7KF9 - chains A and J of the 12 polymer chains in the assembly; structure by electron microscopy, 4.40 A resolution (low resolution: residue-level contacts below are approximate; hydrogen-bond / salt-bridge calls are withheld).

Chain A:
Name: Virion spike glycoprotein 1
From: Ebola virus
UniProtKB: A0A1C4HDV6 (A0A1C4HDV6_9MONO); residue numbers follow UniProt; this construct covers 32-309
Chain sequence (313 residues; numbered -3 to 309; the number before each row is that of its first residue; numbers below 1 keep their minus sign (Met-3 is residue -3)):
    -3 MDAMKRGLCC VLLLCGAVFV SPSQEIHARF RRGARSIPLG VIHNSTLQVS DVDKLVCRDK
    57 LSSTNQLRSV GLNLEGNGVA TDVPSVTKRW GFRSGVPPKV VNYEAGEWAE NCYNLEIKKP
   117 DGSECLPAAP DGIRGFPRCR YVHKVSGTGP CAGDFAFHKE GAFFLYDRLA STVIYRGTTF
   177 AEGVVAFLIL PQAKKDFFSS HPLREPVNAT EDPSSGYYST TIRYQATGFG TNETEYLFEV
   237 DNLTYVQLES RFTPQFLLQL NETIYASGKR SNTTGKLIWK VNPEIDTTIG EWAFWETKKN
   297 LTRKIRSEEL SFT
Not modelled in the structure: -3 to 31, 187-214, 281-309
Differences from the reference sequence: expression tag (-3 to 31)
Cystine bridges: Cys121-Cys147
Glycans and other covalent adducts: N-acetylglucosamine (NAG) linked to Asn228, Asn257, Asn268

Chain J:
Name: Antibody Fab EBOV-296 light chain
From: Homo sapiens
Notes: antibody fragment or engineered binder
Chain sequence (234 residues; numbered -17 to 216; the number before each row is that of its first residue; numbers below 1 keep their minus sign (Met-17 is residue -17)):
   -17 MGWSCIILFL VATATGVHQS VLTQPPSASG TPGQRVSISC SGSRSNIGGN TVDWYQQLPG
    43 TDPKLLIYSN DQRPSGVPDR FSGSKSGTSA SLAISGLQSE DEADYYCAAW DDSLNGHWVF
   103 GGGTKLTVLQ PKAAPSVTLF PPSSEELQAN KATLVCLISD FYPGAVTVAW KADSSPVKAG
   163 VETTTPSKQS NNKYAASSYL SLTPEQWKSH RSYSCQVTHE GSTVEKTVAP TECS
Not modelled in the structure: -17 to 1, 112-216
Cystine bridges: Cys22-Cys89

How chain A and chain J interact:
Residue-residue contacts (18):
  Glu229(A) with Arg26(J); Gly69(J)
  Glu231(A) with Lys67(J)
  Gln243(A) with Gly31(J)
  Thr269(A) with Tyr50(J)
  Thr270(A) with Tyr50(J); Arg55(J); Ser57(J)
  Gly271(A) with Tyr50(J); Gln54(J)
  Lys272(A) with Tyr50(J); Ser51(J); Gln54(J)
  Leu273(A) with Tyr50(J); Ser51(J)
  Ile274(A) with Thr33(J)
  Lys276(A) with Asn32(J); Asp94(J)
Other interface residues (no listed pair), chain J (14 interface residues in all): Asn52, Ser68

Overview:
The interface between chain A and chain J involves 10 residues on one side and 14 on the other.
N-acetylglucosamine is covalently linked to Asn228(A), Asn257(A) and Asn268(A).
Here chain A is Virion spike glycoprotein 1 (Ebola virus) and chain J is Antibody Fab EBOV-296 light chain
(Homo sapiens). Entry 7KF9 (Ebola virus GP (mucin deleted, Makona strain) bound to antibody Fab EBOV-296 and
EBOV-515) was determined by electron microscopy, deposited together with 7KEJ, 7KEW and 7KFG.
